PDB entry 6A5S | X-ray diffraction, 2.10 A resolution | chains A and B of the 4 polymer chains in the assembly

# Chain A (and B)
Protein: 14-3-3 protein gamma
From: Homo sapiens
Notes: chain B of this document is another copy of the same molecule, construct and numbering; everything in this record applies to it too
UniProt: P61981 (1433G_HUMAN); residue numbers follow UniProt; this construct covers 1-247
Chain sequence (248 residues; row label = number of the first residue in the row):
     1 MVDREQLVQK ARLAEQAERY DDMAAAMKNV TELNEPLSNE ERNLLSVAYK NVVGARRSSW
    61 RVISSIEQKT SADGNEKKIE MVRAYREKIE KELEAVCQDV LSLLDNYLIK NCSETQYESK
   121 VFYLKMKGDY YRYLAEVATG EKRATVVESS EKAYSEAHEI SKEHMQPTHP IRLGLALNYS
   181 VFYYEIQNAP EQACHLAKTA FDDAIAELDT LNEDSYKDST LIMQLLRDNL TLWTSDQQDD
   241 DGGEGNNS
Unresolved in the structure: 1, 71-74, 236-248 (chain B: 1-2, 71-74, 236-248)
Differences from the reference sequence: expression tag (248)
Curated features (UniProtKB/Swiss-Prot):
  - site (Interaction with phosphoserine on interacting protein): Arg57, Arg132
  - modified residue: Met1 (N-acetylmethionine), Val2 (N-acetylvaline), Ser71 (Phosphoserine), Tyr133 (Phosphotyrosine), Thr145 (Phosphothreonine), Ser215 (Phosphoserine), Thr234 (Phosphothreonine), Ser235 (Phosphoserine)
  - natural variant: Glu15 (E15A: In DEE56; uncertain significance), Lys50 (K50Q: Found in an individual with autism; uncertain significance), Asp129 (D129E: In DEE56), Arg132 (R132C: In DEE56), Tyr133 (Y133S: Found in an individual with neurodevelopmental disorder)

# Chain A / chain B interface
Residue-residue contacts - 45 pairs, chain A then chain B:
  Val2(A) - Met81(B)  hydrophobic
  Asp3(A) - Lys77(B)  salt bridge
  Gln6(A) - Lys77(B)  hydrogen bond (side chain-backbone)
  Gln6(A) - Lys78(B)
  Gln6(A) - Glu80(B)  hydrogen bond
  Gln6(A) - Met81(B)
  Gln9(A) - Lys78(B)
  Lys10(A) - Tyr85(B)
  Leu13(A) - Ile63(B)
  Leu13(A) - Ile66(B)  hydrophobic
  Leu13(A) - Val82(B)  hydrophobic
  Ala14(A) - Tyr85(B)
  Gln16(A) - Val62(B)
  Gln16(A) - Ile66(B)
  Ala17(A) - Ser59(B)  hydrogen bond (backbone-side chain)
  Ala17(A) - Ile63(B)  hydrophobic
  Arg19(A) - Ser59(B)
  Arg19(A) - Tyr85(B)  hydrogen bond
  Arg19(A) - Lys88(B)
  Arg19(A) - Ile89(B)
  Arg19(A) - Glu92(B)  salt bridge
  Asp22(A) - Tyr85(B)  hydrogen bond
  Asp22(A) - Lys88(B)
  Ser59(A) - Ala17(B)  hydrogen bond (side chain-backbone)
  Ser59(A) - Arg19(B)
  Val62(A) - Gln16(B)
  Val62(A) - Ala17(B)
  Ile63(A) - Leu13(B)
  Ile63(A) - Ala17(B)  hydrophobic
  Ile66(A) - Leu13(B)  hydrophobic
  Lys77(A) - Gln6(B)  hydrogen bond (backbone-side chain)
  Lys78(A) - Gln9(B)
  Met81(A) - Gln6(B)
  Met81(A) - Gln9(B)
  Met81(A) - Lys10(B)
  Met81(A) - Leu13(B)  hydrophobic
  Val82(A) - Leu13(B)  hydrophobic
  Tyr85(A) - Lys10(B)
  Tyr85(A) - Ala14(B)
  Tyr85(A) - Arg19(B)  hydrogen bond
  Tyr85(A) - Asp22(B)  hydrogen bond
  Lys88(A) - Arg19(B)
  Lys88(A) - Asp22(B)
  Ile89(A) - Arg19(B)
  Glu92(A) - Arg19(B)  salt bridge
Other interface residues (no listed pair), chain A (24 interface residues in all): Arg56
Other interface residues (no listed pair), chain B (24 interface residues in all): Asp3, Arg56

# Summary
The chain A/chain B interface involves 24 residues from each chain; the contacts include 9 hydrogen bonds and
3 salt bridges. Polar pairs include Asp3(A)-Lys77(B), Arg19(A)-Glu92(B) and Gln6(A)-Lys77(B).
Chain A and chain B are both 14-3-3 protein gamma (Homo sapiens); the structure, Structure of 14-3-3 gamma in
complex with TFEB 14-3-3 binding motif, was determined by X-ray diffraction, deposited together with 6A5Q.
